Entry 8WM7 (electron microscopy, 3.53 A resolution); this record covers chains C and D of the 7 polymer chains in the assembly.

[Chain C]
Name: Nitrate transport ATP-binding protein
Source organism: Nostoc sp
Notes: EC 7.3.2.4
Reference sequence: Q8YZ76 (Q8YZ76_NOSS1); numbering as in UniProt (aligned over 1-657)
Amino-acid sequence (682 residues; numbered 1 to 682; the number before each row is that of its first residue):
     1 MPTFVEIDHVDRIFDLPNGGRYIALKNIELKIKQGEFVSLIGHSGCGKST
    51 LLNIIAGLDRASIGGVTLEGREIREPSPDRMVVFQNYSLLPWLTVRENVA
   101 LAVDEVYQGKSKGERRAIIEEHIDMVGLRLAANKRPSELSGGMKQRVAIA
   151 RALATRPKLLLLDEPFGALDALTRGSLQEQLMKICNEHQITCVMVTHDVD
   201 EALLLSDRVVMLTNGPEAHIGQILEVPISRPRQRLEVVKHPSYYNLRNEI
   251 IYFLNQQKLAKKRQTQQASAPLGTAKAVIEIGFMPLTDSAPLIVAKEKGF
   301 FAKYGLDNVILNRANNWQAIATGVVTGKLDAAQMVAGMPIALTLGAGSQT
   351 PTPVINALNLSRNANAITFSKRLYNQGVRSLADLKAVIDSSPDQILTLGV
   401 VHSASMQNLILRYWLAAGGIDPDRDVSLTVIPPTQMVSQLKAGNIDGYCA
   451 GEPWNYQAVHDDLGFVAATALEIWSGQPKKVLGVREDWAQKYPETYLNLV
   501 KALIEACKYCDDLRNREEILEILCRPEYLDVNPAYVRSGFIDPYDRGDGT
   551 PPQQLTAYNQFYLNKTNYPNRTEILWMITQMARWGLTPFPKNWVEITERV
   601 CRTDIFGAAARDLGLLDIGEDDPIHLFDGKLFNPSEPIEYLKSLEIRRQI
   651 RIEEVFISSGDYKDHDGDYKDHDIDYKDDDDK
Not modelled in the structure: 1-2, 661-682
Differences from the reference sequence: expression tag (658-682)
Residues lining bound ligands: ADP (adenosine-5'-diphosphate): Phe14, Asp15, Leu16, Tyr22, Ser44, Gly45, Cys46, Gly47, Lys48, Ser49, Thr50

[Chain D]
Name: Nitrate transport ATP-binding protein
Source organism: Nostoc sp
Reference sequence: Q8YZ75 (Q8YZ75_NOSS1); residues 1-277 here = UniProt positions 1-277
Amino-acid sequence (277 residues; row label = number of the first residue in the row):
     1 MQIINRNNQTNLKPQKTDNFLVVEGVSKIYPTPEGPYTVLDGIDLKVREG
    51 EFVCLIGHSGCGKSTLLNMISGFNTPSEGVVLLQDKPITEPGPDRMMVFQ
   101 NYCLLPWLNVFENVYLAVDAVFPNKPQAEKRAIVREHLAMVGLTEAAEKK
   151 PSQISGGMKQRVAIARALSIRPQVLILDEPFGALDAITKEELQEELLQIW
   201 SDHQVTVLMITHDIDEALFLADRVVMMTNGPAAQIGEILDIPFDRPRNRR
   251 RIMEDPKYYDLRNYALDFLFNRFAHNE
Not modelled in the structure: 1-16, 274-277
Residues lining bound ligands: ADP (adenosine-5'-diphosphate): Tyr30, Thr32, Tyr37, Val39, Ser59, Gly60, Cys61, Gly62, Lys63, Ser64, Thr65

[How chain C and chain D interact]
Pairs across the interface - 21 pairs, chain C then chain D:
  His43(C) - Ile187(D)
  Asp170(C) - His212(D)  salt bridge
  Ala171(C) - His212(D)
  Ala171(C) - Asp213(D)
  Leu172(C) - Gly57(D)
  Leu172(C) - His212(D)
  Leu172(C) - Phe270(D)  hydrophobic
  Asp200(C) - Arg262(D)  salt bridge
  Arg234(C) - Phe270(D)
  Leu235(C) - Leu266(D)
  Leu235(C) - Asp267(D)
  Leu235(C) - Phe270(D)  hydrophobic
  Val238(C) - Asn263(D)
  Lys239(C) - Asp267(D)  salt bridge
  Tyr244(C) - Tyr259(D)  hydrophobic
  Tyr244(C) - Arg262(D)  hydrogen bond
  Tyr244(C) - Asn263(D)
  Arg247(C) - Tyr258(D)  hydrogen bond
  Asn248(C) - Tyr259(D)  hydrogen bond
  Asn255(C) - Arg250(D)
  Lys258(C) - Ile187(D)
Interface residues without a listed pair, chain C (17 interface residues in all): Ala168, Gly175, Ile251
Interface residues without a listed pair, chain D (22 interface residues in all): Ile56, His58, Ser59, Glu179, Gly182, Asp215, Met253, Glu254, Leu269, Asn271

[Overview]
Chain C and chain D form an interface of 17 and 22 residues respectively; the contacts include 3 hydrogen
bonds and 3 salt bridges. Polar pairs include Asp170(C)-His212(D), Asp200(C)-Arg262(D) and
Lys239(C)-Asp267(D). Ligands of chain C: ADP. Ligands of chain D: ADP.
Chain C is Nitrate transport ATP-binding protein and chain D is Nitrate transport ATP-binding protein, both
from Nostoc sp; the structure, Cryo-EM structure of cyanobacterial nitrate/nitrite transporter NrtBCD in
complex with signalling protein PII, was determined by electron microscopy together with 8W9M and 8WM8 from
the same study.
